Entry 7Z9E (X-ray diffraction, 1.48 A resolution); this record covers chain A.

[Chain A]
Name: Bacteriophytochrome
Organism: Deinococcus radiodurans R1
Notes: EC 2.7.13.3
Reference sequence: Q9RZA4 (BPHY_DEIRA); residues 1-321 here = UniProt positions 1-321
Chain sequence (343 residues; each row starts with the number of its first residue; numbers below 1 keep their minus sign (Met-13 is residue -13)):
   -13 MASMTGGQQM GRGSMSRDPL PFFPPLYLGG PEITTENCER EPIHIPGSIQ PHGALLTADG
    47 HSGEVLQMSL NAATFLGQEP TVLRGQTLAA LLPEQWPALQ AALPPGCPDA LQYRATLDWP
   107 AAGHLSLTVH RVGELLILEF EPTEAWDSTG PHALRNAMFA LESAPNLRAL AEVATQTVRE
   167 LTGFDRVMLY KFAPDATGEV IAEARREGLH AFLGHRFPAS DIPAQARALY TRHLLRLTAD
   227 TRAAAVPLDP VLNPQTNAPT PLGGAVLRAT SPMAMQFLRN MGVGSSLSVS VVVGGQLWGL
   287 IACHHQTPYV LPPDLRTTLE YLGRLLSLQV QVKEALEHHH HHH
Disordered / not traced: -13 to 6, 108, 131-136, 323-329
Covalent attachments: 2(R),3(E)- phytochromobilin (LBV) linked to Cys24
Differences from the reference sequence: initiating methionine (-13); expression tag (-12 to 0, 322-329); engineered mutation Ala260 (His in Q9RZA4), Phe263 (Tyr in Q9RZA4)
Residues lining bound ligands: 2(R),3(E)- phytochromobilin (LBV; 3-[2-[(Z)-[3-(2-carboxyethyl)-5-[(Z)-(4-ethenyl-3-methyl-5-oxidanylidene-pyrrol-2-ylidene)methyl]-4-methyl-pyrrol-1-ium -2-ylidene]methyl]-5-[(Z)-[(3E)-3-ethylidene-4-methyl-5-oxidanylidene-pyrrolidin-2-ylidene]methyl]-4-methyl-1H-pyrrol-3- yl]propanoic acid): Thr20, Thr21, Glu27, Ile29, Met174, Tyr176, Val186, Phe198, Phe203, Ser206, Asp207, Ile208, Pro209, Ala212, Tyr216, Arg222, Arg254, Ala255, Thr256, Ser257, Met259, Ala260, Phe263, Leu264, Met267, Ser272, Leu273, Ser274, Leu286, Ala288, His290

[Summary]
Covalently linked 2(R),3(E)- phytochromobilin: at Cys24.
Chain A is Bacteriophytochrome (Deinococcus radiodurans R1); the structure, Deinococcus radiodurans BphP
PAS-GAF H260A/Y263F mutant, was determined by X-ray diffraction (same publication as 7Z9D).
